Entry 7EH0 (X-ray diffraction, 2.81 A resolution); this record covers chains F and G of the 9 polymer chains in the assembly.

# Chain F
Name: RNA polymerase sigma factor SigA
From: Thermus thermophilus HB8
UniProt: Q5SKW1 (Q5SKW1_THET8); numbering as in UniProt (aligned over 1-423)
Sequence (443 residues; numbered -19 to 423; the number before each row is that of its first residue; numbers below 1 keep their minus sign (Met-19 is residue -19)):
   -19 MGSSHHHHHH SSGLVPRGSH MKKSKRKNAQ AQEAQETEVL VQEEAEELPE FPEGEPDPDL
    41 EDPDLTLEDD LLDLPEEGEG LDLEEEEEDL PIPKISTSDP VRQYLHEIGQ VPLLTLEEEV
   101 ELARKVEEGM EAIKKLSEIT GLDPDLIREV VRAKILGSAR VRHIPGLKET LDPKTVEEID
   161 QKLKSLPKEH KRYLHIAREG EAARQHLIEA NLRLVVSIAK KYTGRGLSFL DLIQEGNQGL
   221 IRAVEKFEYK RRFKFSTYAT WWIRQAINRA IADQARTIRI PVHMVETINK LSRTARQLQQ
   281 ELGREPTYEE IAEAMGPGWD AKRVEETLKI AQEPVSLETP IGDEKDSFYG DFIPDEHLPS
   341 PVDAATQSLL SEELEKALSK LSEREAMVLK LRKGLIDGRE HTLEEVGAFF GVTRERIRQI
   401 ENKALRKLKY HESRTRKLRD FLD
Disordered / not traced: -19 to 77
Differences from the reference sequence: expression tag (-19 to 0)
Ion coordination: Mg2+: Ala292, Gly296, Trp299

# Chain G
Molecule: 27-nt DNA strand
Sequence (27 nucleotides; numbered 1 to 27; the number before each row is that of its first residue):
     1 TATAATGGGA GCTGTCACGG ATGCAGG
Disordered / not traced: 26-27

# Chain F / chain G interface
Contacting residue pairs (41):
  Asp79(F) - DG8(G)  hydrogen bond to the base
  Val81(F) - DG8(G)  base contact
  Arg82(F) - DG8(G)  hydrogen bond to the base
  Arg82(F) - DG9(G)  hydrogen bond to the base
  Leu85(F) - DG7(G)  base contact
  Leu85(F) - DG8(G)  base contact
  His86(F) - DG7(G)  base contact
  Ile88(F) - DG7(G)  sugar contact
  Gly89(F) - DG7(G)  base contact
  Leu93(F) - DT6(G)  sugar contact
  Ala190(F) - DT6(G)  base contact
  Asn191(F) - DT6(G)  hydrogen bond to the base
  Arg193(F) - DT6(G)  base contact
  Arg193(F) - DG7(G)  hydrogen bond to the base
  Leu194(F) - DA5(G)  sugar contact
  Leu194(F) - DT6(G)  hydrogen bond to the base
  Ser197(F) - DT6(G)  sugar contact
  Lys200(F) - DG8(G)  salt bridge to the phosphate
  Lys200(F) - DG9(G)  phosphate contact
  Phe209(F) - DG8(G)  sugar contact
  Lys226(F) - DT1(G)  base contact
  Lys226(F) - DA2(G)  hydrogen bond to the base
  Phe227(F) - DA2(G)  base contact
  Glu228(F) - DA2(G)  hydrogen bond to the base
  Arg231(F) - DA2(G)  base contact
  Phe233(F) - DA2(G)  sugar contact
  Phe233(F) - DT3(G)  sugar contact
  Phe233(F) - DA4(G)  phosphate contact
  Lys234(F) - DA4(G)  hydrogen bond to the phosphate
  Lys234(F) - DA5(G)  salt bridge to the phosphate
  Ser236(F) - DA4(G)  sugar contact
  Ser236(F) - DA5(G)  hydrogen bond to the phosphate
  Thr237(F) - DA2(G)  phosphate contact
  Thr237(F) - DT3(G)  phosphate contact
  Thr237(F) - DA4(G)  hydrogen bond to the phosphate
  Thr237(F) - DA5(G)  base contact
  Tyr238(F) - DT1(G)  base contact
  Tyr238(F) - DA2(G)  stacking on the base
  Thr240(F) - DA5(G)  hydrogen bond to the base
  Trp241(F) - DT1(G)  sugar contact
  Arg244(F) - DA5(G)  base contact
Also at the interface, not in a pair above, chain F (31 interface residues in all): Glu99, Val196, Arg232, Trp242

# In short
31 residues of chain F and 9 residues of chain G are in contact; the contacts include 12 hydrogen bonds, 2
salt bridges and 1 aromatic stacking contact. Polar pairs include Asp79(F)-DG8(G), Arg82(F)-DG8(G) and
Arg82(F)-DG9(G). Ala292(F), Gly296(F) and Trp299(F) coordinate Mg2+.
Here chain F is RNA polymerase sigma factor SigA (Thermus thermophilus HB8) and chain G is a 27-nt DNA strand.
Entry 7EH0 (Thermus thermophilus RNA polymerase transcription initiation complex containing a template-strand
purine at position TSS-2, UpA RNA ...) was determined by X-ray diffraction, deposited together with 7EH1 and
7EH2.
